2FGC - chain A; structure by X-ray diffraction, 2.30 A resolution.

== Chain A ==
Protein: acetolactate synthase, small subunit
Organism: Thermotoga maritima
Notes: EC 2.2.1.6
Chain sequence (193 residues; each row starts with the number of its first residue):
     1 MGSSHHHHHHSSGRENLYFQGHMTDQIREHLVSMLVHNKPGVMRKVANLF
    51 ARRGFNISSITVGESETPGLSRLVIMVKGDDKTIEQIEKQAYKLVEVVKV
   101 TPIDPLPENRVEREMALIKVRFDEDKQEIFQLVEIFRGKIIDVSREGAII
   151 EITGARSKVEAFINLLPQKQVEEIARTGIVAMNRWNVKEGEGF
Not modelled in the structure: 1-26, 188-193
Differences from the reference sequence: cloning artifact (1-4, 11-22); expression tag (5-10); modified residue (23, 34, 43, 76, 115, 182)
Modified residues: Mse-1, Mse-23 (selenomethionine); Mse-34, Mse-43, Mse-76, Mse-115, Mse-182 (selenomethionine; parent Met)

== Summary ==
Chain A is acetolactate synthase, small subunit (Thermotoga maritima); the structure, Crystal structure of
Acetolactate synthase- small subunit from Thermotoga maritima, was determined by X-ray diffraction together
with 2PC6 from the same study.
